Entry 9G27 (electron microscopy, 2.80 A resolution); this record covers chains A and B of the 15 polymer chains in the assembly.

[Chain A]
Name: DNA-directed RNA polymerase I subunit RPA190
From: Saccharomyces cerevisiae
Notes: EC 2.7.7.6
UniProtKB: P10964 (RPA1_YEAST); residues 1-1664 here = UniProt positions 1-1664
Sequence (1664 residues; row label = number of the first residue in the row):
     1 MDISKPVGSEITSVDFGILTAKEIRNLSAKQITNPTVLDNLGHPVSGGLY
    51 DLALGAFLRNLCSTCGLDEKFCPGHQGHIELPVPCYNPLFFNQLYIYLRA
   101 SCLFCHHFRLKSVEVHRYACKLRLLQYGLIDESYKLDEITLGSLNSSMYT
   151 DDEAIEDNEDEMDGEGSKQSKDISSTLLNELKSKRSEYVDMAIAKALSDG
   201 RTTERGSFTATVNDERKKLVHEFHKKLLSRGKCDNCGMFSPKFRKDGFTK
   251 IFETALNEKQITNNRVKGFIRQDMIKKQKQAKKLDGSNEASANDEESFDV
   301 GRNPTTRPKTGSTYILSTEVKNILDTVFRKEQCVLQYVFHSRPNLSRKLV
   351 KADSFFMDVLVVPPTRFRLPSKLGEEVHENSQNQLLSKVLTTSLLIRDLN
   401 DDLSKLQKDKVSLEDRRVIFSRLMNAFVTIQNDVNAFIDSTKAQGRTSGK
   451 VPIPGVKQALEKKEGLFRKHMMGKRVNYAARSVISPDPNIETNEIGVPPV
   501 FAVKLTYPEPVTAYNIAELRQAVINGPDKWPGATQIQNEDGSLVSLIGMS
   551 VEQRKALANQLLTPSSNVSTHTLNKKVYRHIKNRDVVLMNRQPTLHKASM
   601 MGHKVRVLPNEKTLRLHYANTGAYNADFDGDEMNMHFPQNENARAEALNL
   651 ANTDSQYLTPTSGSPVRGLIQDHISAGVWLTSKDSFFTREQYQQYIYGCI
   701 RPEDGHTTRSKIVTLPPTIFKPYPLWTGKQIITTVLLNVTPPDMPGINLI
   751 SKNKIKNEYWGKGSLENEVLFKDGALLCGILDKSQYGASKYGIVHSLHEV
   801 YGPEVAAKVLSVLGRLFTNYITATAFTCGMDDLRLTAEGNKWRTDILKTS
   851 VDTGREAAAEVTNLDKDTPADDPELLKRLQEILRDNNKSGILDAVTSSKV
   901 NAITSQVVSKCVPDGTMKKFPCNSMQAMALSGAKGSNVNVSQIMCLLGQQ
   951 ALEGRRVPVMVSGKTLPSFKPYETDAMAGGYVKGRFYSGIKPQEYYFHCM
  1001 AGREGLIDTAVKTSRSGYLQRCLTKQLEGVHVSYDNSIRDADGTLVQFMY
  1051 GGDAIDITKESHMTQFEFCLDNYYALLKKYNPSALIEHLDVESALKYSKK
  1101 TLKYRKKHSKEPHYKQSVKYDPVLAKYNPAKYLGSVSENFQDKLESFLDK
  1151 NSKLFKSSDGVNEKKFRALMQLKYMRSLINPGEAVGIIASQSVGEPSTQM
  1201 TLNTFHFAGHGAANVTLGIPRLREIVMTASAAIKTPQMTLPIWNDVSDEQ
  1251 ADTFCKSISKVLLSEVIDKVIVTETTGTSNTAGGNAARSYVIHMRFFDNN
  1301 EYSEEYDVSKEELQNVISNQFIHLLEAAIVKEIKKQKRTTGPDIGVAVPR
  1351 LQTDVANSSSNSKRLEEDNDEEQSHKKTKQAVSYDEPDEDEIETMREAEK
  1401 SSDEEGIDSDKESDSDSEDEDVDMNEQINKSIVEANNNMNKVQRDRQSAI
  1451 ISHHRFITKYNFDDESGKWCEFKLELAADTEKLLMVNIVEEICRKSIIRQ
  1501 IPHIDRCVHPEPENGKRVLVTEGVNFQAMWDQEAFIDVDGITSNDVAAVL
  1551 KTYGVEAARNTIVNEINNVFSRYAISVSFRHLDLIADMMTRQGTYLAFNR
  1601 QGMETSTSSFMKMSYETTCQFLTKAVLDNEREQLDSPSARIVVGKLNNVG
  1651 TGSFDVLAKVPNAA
Disordered / not traced: 40-42, 144-173, 269-311, 444-450, 1154-1159, 1201-1213, 1278-1286, 1339-1439, 1664
Metal / ion sites: Zn2+ site 1: Cys-62, Cys-65, Cys-72, His-75; Zn2+ site 2: Cys-102, Cys-105, Cys-233, Cys-236
From the paper describing this entry:
  - specificity-determining residues: Pro-593 (proposed by the authors, not directly observed)

[Chain B]
Name: DNA-directed RNA polymerase I subunit RPA135
From: Saccharomyces cerevisiae
Notes: EC 2.7.7.6
UniProtKB: P22138 (RPA2_YEAST); numbering as in UniProt (aligned over 1-1203)
Sequence (1203 residues; numbered 1 to 1203; the number before each row is that of its first residue):
     1 MSKVIKPPGQARTADFRTLERESRFINPPKDKSAFPLLQEAVQPHIGSFN
    51 ALTEGPDGGLLNLGVKDIGEKVIFDGKPLNSEDEISNSGYLGNKLSVSVE
   101 QVSIAKPMSNDGVSSAVERKVYPSESRQRLTSYRGKLLLKLKWSVNNGEE
   151 NLFEVRDCGGLPVMLQSNRCHLNKMSPYELVQHKEESDEIGGYFIVNGIE
   201 KLIRMLIVQRRNHPMAIIRPSFANRGASYSHYGIQIRSVRPDQTSQTNVL
   251 HYLNDGQVTFRFSWRKNEYLVPVVMILKALCHTSDREIFDGIIGNDVKDS
   301 FLTDRLELLLRGFKKRYPHLQNRTQVLQYLGDKFRVVFQASPDQSDLEVG
   351 QEVLDRIVLVHLGKDGSQDKFRMLLFMIRKLYSLVAGECSPDNPDATQHQ
   401 EVLLGGFLYGMILKEKIDEYLQNIIAQVRMDINRGMAINFKDKRYMSRVL
   451 MRVNENIGSKMQYFLSTGNLVSQSGLDLQQVSGYTVVAEKINFYRFISHF
   501 RMVHRGSFFAQLKTTTVRKLLPESWGFLCPVHTPDGSPCGLLNHFAHKCR
   551 ISTQQSDVSRIPSILYSLGVAPASHTFAAGPSLCCVQIDGKIIGWVSHEQ
   601 GKIIADTLRYWKVEGKTPGLPIDLEIGYVPPSTRGQYPGLYLFGGHSRML
   651 RPVRYLPLDKEDIVGPFEQVYMNIAVTPQEIQNNVHTHVEFTPTNILSIL
   701 ANLTPFSDFNQSPRNMYQCQMGKQTMGTPGVALCHRSDNKLYRLQTGQTP
   751 IVKANLYDDYGMDNFPNGFNAVVAVISYTGYDMDDAMIINKSADERGFGY
   801 GTMYKTEKVDLALNRNRGDPITQHFGFGNDEWPKEWLEKLDEDGLPYIGT
   851 YVEEGDPICAYFDDTLNKTKIKTYHSSEPAYIEEVNLIGDESNKFQELQT
   901 VSIKYRIRRTPQIGDKFSSRHGQKGVCSRKWPTIDMPFSETGIQPDIIIN
   951 PHAFPSRMTIGMFVESLAGKAGALHGIAQDSTPWIFNEDDTPADYFGEQL
  1001 AKAGYNYHGNEPMYSGATGEELRADIYVGVVYYQRLRHMVNDKFQVRSTG
  1051 PVNSLTMQPVKGRKRHGGIRVGEMERDALIGHGTSFLLQDRLLNSSDYTQ
  1101 ASVCRECGSILTTQQSVPRIGSISTVCCRRCSMRFEDAKKLLTKSEDGEK
  1151 IFIDDSQIWEDGQGNKFVGGNETTTVAIPFVLKYLDSELSAMGIRLRYNV
  1201 EPK
Disordered / not traced: 1-10, 79-88, 112-115, 1136-1154, 1203
Metal / ion sites: Zn2+: Cys-1104, Cys-1107, Cys-1128, Cys-1131

[Interface between chain A and chain B]
Residue-residue contacts (391):
  Met-1(A) with Asn-1094(B), hydrogen bond (backbone-backbone); Tyr-1098(B), hydrophobic
  Lys-5(A) with Gln-1100(B), hydrogen bond (backbone-side chain)
  Val-7(A) with Thr-1175(B); Val-1176(B), hydrophobic; Ala-1177(B)
  Ser-9(A) with Thr-1174(B); Val-1176(B); Val-1200(B); Pro-1202(B)
  Glu-10(A) with Asn-1199(B); Val-1200(B); Glu-1201(B), hydrogen bond (backbone-backbone); Pro-1202(B)
  Ile-11(A) with Ile-1178(B), hydrophobic; Tyr-1198(B), hydrophobic; Asn-1199(B)
  Thr-12(A) with Asn-1199(B), hydrogen bond (backbone-backbone); Glu-1201(B)
  Ser-13(A) with Arg-1197(B); Tyr-1198(B); Asn-1199(B), hydrogen bond (backbone-backbone)
  Val-14(A) with Leu-1196(B), hydrophobic; Arg-1197(B); Tyr-1198(B), hydrophobic
  Asp-15(A) with Arg-1195(B); Leu-1196(B); Arg-1197(B), hydrogen bond (backbone-backbone); Asn-1199(B), hydrogen bond
  Phe-16(A) with Arg-1195(B); Leu-1196(B), hydrophobic
  Gly-17(A) with Ile-1194(B); Arg-1195(B), hydrogen bond (backbone-backbone)
  Ile-18(A) with Gly-1193(B)
  Leu-19(A) with Arg-1130(B); Gly-1193(B), hydrogen bond (backbone-backbone); Arg-1195(B)
  Glu-23(A) with Arg-1130(B), salt bridge; Arg-1195(B), salt bridge
  Asn-26(A) with Arg-1129(B); Arg-1130(B), hydrogen bond (side chain-backbone); Ser-1132(B), hydrogen bond (side chain-backbone)
  Leu-27(A) with Thr-1112(B); Arg-1129(B), hydrogen bond (backbone-side chain); Arg-1130(B)
  Ser-28(A) with Arg-1129(B)
  Ala-29(A) with Arg-1129(B); Gln-1163(B), hydrogen bond (backbone-side chain)
  Lys-30(A) with Gln-1163(B)
  Ala-53(A) with Gln-1163(B)
  Ser-63(A) with Gly-1162(B); Gln-1163(B), hydrogen bond (backbone-backbone)
  Thr-64(A) with Gln-1114(B); Val-1117(B); Arg-1129(B); Asp-1161(B); Gly-1162(B), hydrogen bond (backbone-backbone)
  Cys-65(A) with Gln-1115(B); Val-1117(B)
  Gly-74(A) with Leu-1111(B)
  His-75(A) with Gln-1114(B)
  Gln-76(A) with Leu-1111(B); Thr-1112(B)
  Asn-87(A) with Met-1192(B)
  Leu-89(A) with Met-1192(B), hydrophobic; Ile-1194(B), hydrophobic
  Met-357(A) with Met-1192(B)
  Val-361(A) with Ser-1190(B); Ala-1191(B)
  Arg-366(A) with Met-1057(B), hydrogen bond; Phe-1180(B)
  Phe-367(A) with Leu-1055(B); Phe-1180(B), hydrophobic; Tyr-1184(B), hydrophobic; Ser-1187(B)
  Leu-369(A) with Ser-1054(B)
  Glu-375(A) with Asn-814(B)
  Phe-437(A) with Ala-1191(B)
  Ile-438(A) with Ala-1191(B)
  Val-456(A) with Glu-1188(B); Met-1192(B), hydrophobic
  Lys-457(A) with Met-1192(B)
  Leu-460(A) with Leu-1185(B), hydrophobic; Glu-1188(B)
  Leu-466(A) with Val-1181(B), hydrophobic; Tyr-1184(B), hydrophobic; Leu-1185(B), hydrophobic
  Phe-467(A) with Leu-1185(B), hydrophobic
  Arg-468(A) with Arg-1070(B), hydrogen bond (backbone-side chain); Glu-1073(B)
  His-470(A) with Thr-1056(B); Gln-1058(B), hydrogen bond (backbone-side chain); Val-1181(B)
  Met-471(A) with Val-1181(B), hydrophobic
  Met-472(A) with Gly-1072(B); Glu-1073(B), hydrogen bond (backbone-backbone); Arg-1076(B)
  Gly-473(A) with Arg-1070(B); Val-1071(B); Gly-1072(B)
  Lys-474(A) with Gln-1058(B); Ile-1069(B); Arg-1070(B); Val-1071(B), hydrogen bond (backbone-backbone); Leu-1092(B), hydrogen bond (side chain-backbone); Ser-1096(B); Asp-1097(B), salt bridge; Pro-1179(B)
  Arg-475(A) with Pro-1059(B); Lys-1061(B); Gly-1068(B), hydrogen bond (side chain-backbone); Ile-1069(B); Arg-1070(B); Ser-1096(B), hydrogen bond (backbone-side chain)
  Val-476(A) with Arg-1047(B); Pro-1059(B); Gly-1068(B); Ile-1069(B), hydrogen bond (backbone-backbone); Val-1071(B), hydrophobic; Arg-1091(B); Ser-1095(B)
  Asn-477(A) with Arg-1047(B); Ser-1048(B), hydrogen bond (side chain-backbone); Thr-1049(B); Pro-1059(B); Arg-1091(B); Ser-1095(B), hydrogen bond (backbone-backbone)
  Tyr-478(A) with Arg-1047(B), hydrogen bond (backbone-backbone); Ser-1048(B); Thr-1049(B); Arg-1091(B)
  Ala-479(A) with Val-1046(B); Arg-1047(B), hydrogen bond (backbone-backbone); Ile-1069(B), hydrophobic; Arg-1091(B)
  Ala-480(A) with Gln-1045(B); Ile-1069(B)
  Arg-481(A) with Phe-1044(B); Gln-1045(B), hydrogen bond (backbone-backbone)
  Ser-482(A) with Phe-1044(B)
  Val-483(A) with Val-1040(B), hydrophobic; Lys-1043(B)
  Pro-486(A) with Tyr-781(B); Ser-928(B)
  Asp-487(A) with Tyr-781(B), hydrogen bond
  Pro-488(A) with Gly-780(B); Tyr-781(B)
  Asn-489(A) with Tyr-781(B), hydrogen bond
  Val-500(A) with Phe-1044(B), hydrophobic
  Phe-501(A) with Phe-1044(B), hydrophobic; Val-1046(B), hydrophobic
  Lys-504(A) with Val-1046(B); Ser-1048(B)
  Leu-505(A) with Val-1046(B), hydrophobic; Arg-1047(B)
  Thr-506(A) with Ser-1048(B)
  Leu-588(A) with Leu-1079(B), hydrophobic
  Asn-590(A) with Glu-1075(B)
  Gln-592(A) with Glu-1075(B)
  Thr-594(A) with Met-1074(B); Glu-1075(B), hydrogen bond; Ala-1078(B)
  Leu-595(A) with Met-1074(B), hydrophobic
  Lys-597(A) with Ala-1078(B); Gly-1081(B); His-1082(B), hydrogen bond (backbone-side chain)
  Met-600(A) with Glu-1075(B); Ala-1078(B), hydrophobic; His-1082(B), hydrogen bond (backbone-side chain)
  Glu-611(A) with Ile-913(B)
  Lys-612(A) with Ile-913(B); Val-1040(B); Asn-1041(B), hydrogen bond; Phe-1044(B)
  Thr-613(A) with Ile-913(B)
  Arg-615(A) with Ile-913(B)
  Tyr-618(A) with Gly-780(B), hydrogen bond (side chain-backbone); Tyr-781(B); Met-783(B), hydrophobic
  Thr-621(A) with Asp-784(B)
  Asp-627(A) with Asp-784(B); Asp-785(B)
  Phe-628(A) with Asp-784(B); Asp-785(B); Ala-786(B); Val-926(B)
  Asp-629(A) with Asp-785(B); Lys-916(B); Val-926(B)
  Gly-630(A) with Val-926(B)
  Glu-632(A) with Lys-1043(B)
  Asn-634(A) with Ile-1069(B)
  His-636(A) with Ile-1069(B); Arg-1091(B), hydrogen bond
  Phe-637(A) with Arg-1091(B)
  Pro-638(A) with Asp-1090(B)
  Gln-639(A) with Asp-1090(B), hydrogen bond (backbone-side chain); Ser-1095(B)
  Asn-640(A) with Asp-1090(B)
  Asn-642(A) with Phe-1086(B)
  Ala-643(A) with Leu-1087(B)
  Glu-646(A) with Thr-1084(B); Leu-1087(B)
  Leu-650(A) with Thr-1084(B)
  Ala-651(A) with His-1082(B); Leu-1087(B), hydrophobic
  Gln-656(A) with His-1082(B), hydrogen bond
  Ile-670(A) with Met-783(B), hydrophobic; Asp-784(B)
  Gln-671(A) with Met-783(B); Asp-784(B), hydrogen bond; His-952(B)
  Asp-672(A) with Ser-777(B), hydrogen bond; Met-783(B), hydrogen bond (backbone-side chain); Asn-950(B), hydrogen bond; His-952(B), salt bridge
  Ser-675(A) with His-952(B), hydrogen bond
  Trp-679(A) with Arg-1023(B)
  Ile-821(A) with Ser-777(B); Tyr-778(B)
  Thr-822(A) with Tyr-778(B), hydrogen bond (side chain-backbone); Ser-1015(B); Leu-1022(B)
  Ala-823(A) with Leu-1022(B)
  Thr-824(A) with Arg-1023(B), hydrogen bond (backbone-side chain)
  Ala-825(A) with Ile-776(B), hydrophobic; Ser-777(B); Tyr-778(B), hydrophobic; Leu-1022(B), hydrophobic; Arg-1023(B), hydrogen bond (backbone-side chain)
  Phe-826(A) with Ile-776(B); Ser-777(B), hydrogen bond (backbone-backbone); Pro-951(B); His-952(B); Arg-1023(B)
  Thr-827(A) with Val-775(B), hydrogen bond (side chain-backbone); Asp-1025(B); Ile-1026(B); Tyr-1027(B)
  Cys-828(A) with Val-775(B); Pro-951(B); Tyr-1027(B)
  Gly-829(A) with Tyr-1027(B)
  Met-830(A) with Phe-963(B), hydrophobic; Ala-993(B), hydrophobic; Tyr-1027(B)
  Asp-831(A) with His-1008(B); Asn-1010(B)
  Leu-833(A) with Ile-960(B), hydrophobic; Phe-963(B), hydrophobic
  Arg-834(A) with Ala-993(B); Asp-994(B), salt bridge; Tyr-1007(B); His-1008(B)
  Arg-843(A) with Glu-988(B), salt bridge
  Gln-880(A) with Ser-632(B); Thr-633(B)
  Arg-884(A) with Thr-633(B), hydrogen bond (side chain-backbone); Arg-634(B); Gly-635(B)
  Met-925(A) with Pro-955(B), hydrophobic
  Met-928(A) with Pro-951(B); His-952(B); Pro-955(B), hydrophobic
  Ala-933(A) with His-952(B)
  Lys-934(A) with His-952(B); Pro-955(B); Ser-956(B)
  Asn-939(A) with Pro-955(B), hydrogen bond (side chain-backbone); Ser-956(B); Met-958(B)
  Gln-942(A) with Met-958(B)
  Ile-943(A) with Met-958(B), hydrophobic; Ile-960(B), hydrophobic
  Pro-958(A) with Pro-522(B)
  Met-960(A) with Pro-522(B); Glu-523(B); Val-670(B), hydrophobic
  Val-961(A) with Tyr-671(B)
  Ser-962(A) with Val-670(B), hydrogen bond (side chain-backbone); Tyr-671(B)
  Lys-964(A) with Val-670(B); Met-672(B); Asn-673(B), hydrogen bond
  Thr-965(A) with Pro-522(B)
  Leu-966(A) with Pro-522(B), hydrophobic; Trp-525(B), hydrophobic
  Pro-967(A) with Trp-525(B); Met-672(B); Asn-673(B); Ile-674(B), hydrogen bond (backbone-backbone)
  Ser-968(A) with Ile-674(B); His-686(B), hydrogen bond (backbone-side chain)
  Pro-971(A) with Asn-673(B)
  Arg-985(A) with Glu-988(B), salt bridge
  Phe-986(A) with Phe-709(B); Asn-710(B); Gln-711(B); Met-958(B), hydrophobic; Ile-960(B)
  Tyr-987(A) with Phe-709(B); Ile-960(B), hydrophobic; Thr-991(B); Ala-993(B)
  Ser-988(A) with Phe-709(B); Asn-987(B); Glu-988(B), hydrogen bond
  Gly-989(A) with Asp-708(B); Phe-709(B); Glu-988(B)
  Ile-990(A) with Asp-708(B), hydrogen bond (backbone-backbone); Trp-984(B), hydrogen bond (backbone-side chain)
  Lys-991(A) with Trp-984(B)
  Pro-992(A) with Val-676(B), hydrophobic; Pro-693(B), hydrophobic; Trp-984(B)
  Gln-993(A) with Val-676(B); Glu-680(B), hydrogen bond
  Tyr-995(A) with Val-531(B); Leu-697(B), hydrophobic; Ser-707(B); Asp-708(B); Asn-715(B), hydrogen bond; Trp-984(B), hydrophobic
  Tyr-996(A) with Leu-520(B); Leu-521(B), hydrogen bond (side chain-backbone); Pro-522(B); Ser-524(B); Trp-525(B), hydrogen bond (side chain-backbone); Pro-530(B), hydrophobic
  His-998(A) with Gln-711(B); Ser-712(B), hydrogen bond (backbone-side chain)
  Cys-999(A) with Leu-520(B); Val-531(B), hydrophobic; Ser-712(B); Met-716(B)
  Met-1000(A) with Leu-520(B), hydrophobic; Pro-522(B), hydrophobic
  Gly-1002(A) with Ser-712(B); Pro-713(B)
  Arg-1003(A) with Arg-518(B); Leu-520(B); Cys-529(B); Pro-530(B), hydrogen bond (side chain-backbone); Thr-533(B); Gly-540(B); Met-716(B)
  Leu-1006(A) with Met-716(B), hydrophobic; Tyr-717(B)
  Ile-1007(A) with Thr-515(B); Arg-518(B); Cys-539(B), hydrophobic
  Arg-1015(A) with Lys-513(B)
  Thr-1024(A) with Asp-1077(B)
  Glu-1028(A) with Arg-1076(B), salt bridge
  Ala-1184(A) with Ile-1080(B)
  Ile-1187(A) with Asp-1077(B); Ile-1080(B), hydrophobic; Gly-1081(B)
  Gln-1191(A) with Asp-1077(B); Ala-1078(B)
  Lys-1482(A) with Asp-304(B); Glu-307(B), salt bridge; Leu-308(B)
  Leu-1484(A) with Asn-254(B); Arg-305(B); Leu-308(B), hydrophobic
  Asn-1487(A) with Arg-305(B)
  Leu-1622(A) with Leu-1189(B), hydrophobic; Ile-1194(B), hydrophobic
  Val-1626(A) with Ile-1194(B), hydrophobic
  Ile-1641(A) with Leu-1092(B), hydrophobic
  Val-1642(A) with Pro-1179(B); Leu-1182(B)
  Val-1643(A) with Ile-1178(B); Pro-1179(B)
  Gly-1644(A) with Leu-1093(B); Pro-1179(B)
  Lys-1645(A) with Gln-1089(B)
  Leu-1646(A) with Ser-1085(B); Phe-1086(B), hydrophobic; Gln-1089(B)
  Asn-1647(A) with Ile-1080(B); Ser-1085(B)
  Val-1649(A) with Ser-1085(B)
  Gly-1650(A) with Gly-1083(B)
  Thr-1651(A) with Gly-1083(B), hydrogen bond (backbone-backbone); Thr-1084(B); Ser-1085(B); Phe-1086(B)
  Gly-1652(A) with Ser-1085(B), hydrogen bond (backbone-side chain)
Other interface residues (no listed pair), chain A (206 interface residues in all): Pro-6, Gly-8, Gly-66, Leu-67, Leu-360, Pro-363, Pro-364, Ala-459, Lys-469, His-596, Ala-598, Asn-610, Ala-647, His-673, Thr-818, Tyr-820, Glu-881, Met-917, Gly-935, Glu-953, Phe-969, Lys-970, Lys-983, Gly-984, Ala-1010, Lys-1025, Ile-1188, Arg-1288, Glu-1481, Arg-1631, Pro-1637, Ser-1638
Other interface residues (no listed pair), chain B (192 interface residues in all): Lys-315, Ser-390, Gln-398, Lys-519, Asp-535, Gly-536, Gln-636, Gln-669, Val-685, Thr-779, Asp-782, Leu-813, Gln-912, Gly-914, Lys-924, Gly-925, Arg-929, Val-964, Leu-967, Ala-1017, Thr-1018, Glu-1021, Val-1060, Leu-1088, Lys-1183

[In short]
206 residues of chain A and 192 residues of chain B are in contact, with 66 hydrogen bonds and 9 salt bridges.
Polar contacts include Glu-23(A)/Arg-1130(B), Glu-23(A)/Arg-1195(B) and Lys-474(A)/Asp-1097(B). Cys-62(A),
Cys-65(A), Cys-72(A) and His-75(A) coordinate Zn2+ site 1. Cys-102(A), Cys-105(A), Cys-233(A) and Cys-236(A)
coordinate Zn2+ site 2. From the paper: the specificity determinant Pro-593(A).
Here chain A is DNA-directed RNA polymerase I subunit RPA190 and chain B is DNA-directed RNA polymerase I
subunit RPA135, both from Saccharomyces cerevisiae. Entry 9G27 (Yeast RNA polymerase I elongation complex
stalled by an apurinic site, pre-translocation state) was determined by electron microscopy, deposited
together with 9G1V, 9G1X, 9G23, 9G24, 9G26, 9G29, 9G2B and 9G2C.
